PDB entry 4BXX | X-ray diffraction, 3.28 A resolution | chains A and E of the 16 polymer chains in the assembly

# Chain A
Name: DNA-directed RNA polymerase II subunit RPB1
Source organism: Saccharomyces cerevisiae
Notes: EC 2.7.7.6
UniProt: P04050 (RPB1_YEAST); residues 1-1733 here = UniProt positions 1-1733
Chain sequence (1733 residues; each row starts with the number of its first residue):
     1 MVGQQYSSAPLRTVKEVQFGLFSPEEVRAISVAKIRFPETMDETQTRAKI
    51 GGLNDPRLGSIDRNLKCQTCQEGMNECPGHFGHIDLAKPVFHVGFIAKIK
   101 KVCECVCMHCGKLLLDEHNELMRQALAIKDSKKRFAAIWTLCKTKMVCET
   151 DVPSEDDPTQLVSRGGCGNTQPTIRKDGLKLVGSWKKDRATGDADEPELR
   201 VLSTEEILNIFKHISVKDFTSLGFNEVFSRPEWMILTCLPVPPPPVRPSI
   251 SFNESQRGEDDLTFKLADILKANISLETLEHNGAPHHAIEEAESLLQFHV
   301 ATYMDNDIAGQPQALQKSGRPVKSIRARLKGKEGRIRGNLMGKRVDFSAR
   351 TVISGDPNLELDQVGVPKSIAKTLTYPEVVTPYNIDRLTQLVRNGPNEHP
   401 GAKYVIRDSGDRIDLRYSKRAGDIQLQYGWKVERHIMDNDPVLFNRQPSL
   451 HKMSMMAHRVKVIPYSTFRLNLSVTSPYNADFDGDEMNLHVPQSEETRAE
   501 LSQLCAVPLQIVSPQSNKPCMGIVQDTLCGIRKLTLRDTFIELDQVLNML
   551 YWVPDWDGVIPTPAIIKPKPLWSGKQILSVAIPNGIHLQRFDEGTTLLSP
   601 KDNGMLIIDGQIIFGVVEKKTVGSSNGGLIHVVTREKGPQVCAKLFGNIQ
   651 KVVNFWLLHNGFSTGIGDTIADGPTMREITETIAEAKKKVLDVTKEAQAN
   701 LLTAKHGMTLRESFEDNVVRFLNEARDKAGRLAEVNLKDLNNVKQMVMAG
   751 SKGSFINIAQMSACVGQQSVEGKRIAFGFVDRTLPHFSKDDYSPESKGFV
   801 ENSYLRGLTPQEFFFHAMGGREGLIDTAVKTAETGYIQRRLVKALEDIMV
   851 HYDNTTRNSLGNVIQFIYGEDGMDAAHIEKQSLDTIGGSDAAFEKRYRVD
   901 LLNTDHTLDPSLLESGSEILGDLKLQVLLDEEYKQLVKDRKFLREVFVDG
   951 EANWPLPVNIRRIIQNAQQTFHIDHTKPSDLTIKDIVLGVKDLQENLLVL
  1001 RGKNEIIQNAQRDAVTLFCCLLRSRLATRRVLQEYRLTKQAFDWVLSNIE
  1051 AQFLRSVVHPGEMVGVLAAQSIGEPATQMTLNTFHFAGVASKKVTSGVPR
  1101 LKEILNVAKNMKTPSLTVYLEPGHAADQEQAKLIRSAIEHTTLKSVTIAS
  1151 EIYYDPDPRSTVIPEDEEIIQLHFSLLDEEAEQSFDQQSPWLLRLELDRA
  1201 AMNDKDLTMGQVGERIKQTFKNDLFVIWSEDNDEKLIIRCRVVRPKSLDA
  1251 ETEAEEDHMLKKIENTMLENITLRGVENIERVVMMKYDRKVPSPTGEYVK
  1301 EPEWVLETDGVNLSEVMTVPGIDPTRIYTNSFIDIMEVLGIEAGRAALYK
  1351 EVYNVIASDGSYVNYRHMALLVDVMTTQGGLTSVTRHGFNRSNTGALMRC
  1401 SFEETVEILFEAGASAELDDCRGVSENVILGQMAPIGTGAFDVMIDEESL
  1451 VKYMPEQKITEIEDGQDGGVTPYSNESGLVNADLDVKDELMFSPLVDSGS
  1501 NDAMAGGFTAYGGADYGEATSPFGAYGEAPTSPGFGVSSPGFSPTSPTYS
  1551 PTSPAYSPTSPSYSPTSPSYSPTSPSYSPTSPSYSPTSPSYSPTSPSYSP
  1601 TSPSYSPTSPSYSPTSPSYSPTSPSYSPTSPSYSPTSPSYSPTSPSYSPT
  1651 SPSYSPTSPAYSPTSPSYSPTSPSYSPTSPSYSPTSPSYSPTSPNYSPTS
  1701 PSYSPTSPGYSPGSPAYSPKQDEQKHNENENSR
Not modelled in the structure: 1, 187-194, 1082-1091, 1247-1253, 1456-1733
Metal / ion sites: Zn2+ site 1: Cys-67, Cys-70, Cys-77, His-80; Zn2+ site 2: Cys-107, Cys-110, Cys-148, Cys-167; Mg2+: Asp-481, Asp-483, Asp-485 (shared with 1 residue of chain P)
Swiss-Prot annotation at these positions:
  - region: Pro-248 to Asp-260 (Lid loop), Asn-306 to Lys-323 (Rudder loop), Pro-810 to Glu-822 (Bridging helix)
  - binding site (Zn(2+)): Cys-67, Cys-70, Cys-77, His-80, Cys-107, Cys-110, Cys-148, Cys-167
  - binding site (Mg(2+)): Asp-481, Asp-483, Asp-485
  - modified residue: Thr-1471 (Phosphothreonine)
  - cross-link (Glycyl lysine isopeptide (Lys-Gly)): Lys-695 (interchain with G-Cter in ubiquitin), Lys-1246 (interchain with G-Cter in ubiquitin), Lys-1350 (interchain with G-Cter in ubiquitin)
  - natural variant: Ser-1653 to Pro-1659 (deletion: In strain: A364A)
  - mutagenesis: Lys-1246 (K1246R: Impairs ubiquitination during transcription stress)

# Chain E
Name: DNA-directed RNA polymerases I, II, and III subunit rpabc 1
Source organism: Saccharomyces cerevisiae
UniProt: P20434 (RPAB1_YEAST); numbering as in UniProt (aligned over 1-215)
Chain sequence (215 residues; each row starts with the number of its first residue):
     1 MDQENERNISRLWRAFRTVKEMVKDRGYFITQEEVELPLEDFKAKYCDSM
    51 GRPQRKMMSFQANPTEESISKFPDMGSLWVEFCDEPSVGVKTMKTFVIHI
   101 QEKNFQTGIFVYQNNITPSAMKLVPSIPPATIETFNEAALVVNITHHELV
   151 PKHIRLSSDEKRELLKRYRLKESQLPRIQRADPVALYLGLKRGEVVKIIR
   201 KSETSGRYASYRICM
Not modelled in the structure: 1

# Interface between chain A and chain E
Contacting residue pairs (90):
  Arg-857(A) with Tyr-168(E), hydrogen bond (side chain-backbone); Leu-170(E)
  Leu-860(A) with Gln-174(E)
  Gly-861(A) with Gln-174(E), hydrogen bond (backbone-side chain)
  Asn-862(A) with Ser-173(E); Gln-174(E), hydrogen bond (side chain-backbone)
  Val-863(A) with Leu-170(E), hydrophobic; Gln-174(E), hydrogen bond (backbone-backbone); Pro-176(E)
  Gln-865(A) with Tyr-208(E)
  Phe-866(A) with Leu-175(E), hydrophobic; Tyr-208(E), hydrogen bond (backbone-side chain); Tyr-211(E), hydrophobic
  Gly-869(A) with Thr-204(E), hydrogen bond (backbone-side chain)
  Glu-870(A) with Arg-200(E), salt bridge; Ser-202(E), hydrogen bond; Thr-204(E); Ser-205(E), hydrogen bond (backbone-side chain); Tyr-208(E)
  Asp-871(A) with Thr-204(E)
  Phe-942(A) with Lys-201(E); Gly-206(E); Arg-207(E)
  Glu-945(A) with Lys-201(E), salt bridge
  Val-946(A) with Lys-201(E); Ser-202(E); Gly-206(E)
  Phe-947(A) with Glu-203(E)
  Trp-954(A) with Glu-203(E)
  Leu-956(A) with Thr-204(E)
  Asn-1004(A) with Arg-167(E)
  Ile-1006(A) with Glu-163(E); Leu-164(E); Arg-167(E); Tyr-168(E), hydrophobic
  Ile-1007(A) with Arg-167(E); Tyr-168(E)
  Ala-1010(A) with Tyr-168(E)
  Asp-1013(A) with Ser-205(E); Arg-207(E); Ala-209(E)
  Ala-1014(A) with Ser-205(E)
  Thr-1016(A) with Ser-205(E); Arg-207(E)
  Leu-1017(A) with Glu-203(E); Thr-204(E); Ser-205(E), hydrogen bond (backbone-backbone); Gly-206(E)
  Met-1317(A) with Val-142(E)
  Thr-1318(A) with Arg-11(E), hydrogen bond; Arg-14(E), hydrogen bond (backbone-side chain); Val-141(E)
  Pro-1324(A) with Val-142(E), hydrophobic; His-147(E), hydrogen bond (backbone-side chain)
  Thr-1325(A) with His-146(E), hydrogen bond (side chain-backbone); His-147(E), hydrogen bond (backbone-side chain); Glu-148(E), hydrogen bond (backbone-backbone)
  Arg-1326(A) with Glu-148(E), salt bridge
  Ile-1327(A) with His-147(E), hydrogen bond (backbone-side chain)
  Glu-1337(A) with Pro-183(E)
  Val-1338(A) with Ile-144(E); Pro-183(E)
  Leu-1339(A) with Ile-144(E), hydrophobic; His-147(E); Val-150(E); Val-184(E)
  Gly-1340(A) with Asp-182(E); Pro-183(E)
  Ile-1341(A) with Asp-182(E), hydrogen bond (backbone-side chain); Arg-212(E)
  Glu-1342(A) with Pro-151(E); His-153(E); Ile-198(E); Arg-200(E), salt bridge; Arg-212(E), salt bridge
  Ala-1343(A) with Leu-149(E); Val-150(E), hydrophobic
  Arg-1345(A) with Arg-200(E)
  Ala-1346(A) with Leu-149(E), hydrophobic
  Tyr-1349(A) with Glu-203(E)
  Tyr-1365(A) with Glu-203(E); Thr-204(E)
  Asp-1373(A) with Arg-200(E), salt bridge
  Thr-1376(A) with Arg-212(E), hydrogen bond (backbone-side chain)
  Thr-1377(A) with Pro-176(E); Arg-177(E), hydrogen bond (backbone-backbone); Arg-212(E)
  Gln-1378(A) with Arg-177(E)
  Gly-1379(A) with Arg-177(E); Gln-179(E)
Also at the interface, not in a pair above, chain A (52 interface residues in all): Asp-853, Ile-867, Tyr-1328, Ile-1335, Met-1336, Gly-1380
Also at the interface, not in a pair above, chain E (43 interface residues in all): Ala-138, Arg-169, Ile-178, Ser-210

# Overview
52 residues of chain A and 43 residues of chain E are in contact; the contacts include 19 hydrogen bonds and 6
salt bridges. Among the polar pairs are Glu-870(A)/Arg-200(E), Glu-945(A)/Lys-201(E) and
Arg-1326(A)/Glu-148(E).
Chain A is DNA-directed RNA polymerase II subunit RPB1 and chain E is DNA-directed RNA polymerases I, II, and
III subunit rpabc 1, both from Saccharomyces cerevisiae; the structure, Arrested RNA polymerase II-Bye1
complex, was determined by X-ray diffraction together with 4BXZ, 4BY1 and 4BY7 from the same study.
